Entry 8J7W (electron microscopy, 2.92 A resolution); this record covers chains C and F of the 6 polymer chains in the assembly.

== Chain C ==
Protein: Light chain of YN7114-08 Fab
From: Mus musculus
Notes: antibody fragment or engineered binder
Amino-acid sequence (218 residues; numbered 1 to 218; the number before each row is that of its first residue):
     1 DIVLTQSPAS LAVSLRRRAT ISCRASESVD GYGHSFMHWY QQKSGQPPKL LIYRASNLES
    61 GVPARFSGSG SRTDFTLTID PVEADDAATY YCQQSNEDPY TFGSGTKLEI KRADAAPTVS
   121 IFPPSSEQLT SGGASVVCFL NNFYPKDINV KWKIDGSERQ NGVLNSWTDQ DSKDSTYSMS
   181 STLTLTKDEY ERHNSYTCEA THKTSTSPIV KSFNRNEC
Unresolved in the structure: 216-218
Disulfides: C23-C92, C138-C198

== Chain F ==
Protein: Heavy chain of YN7114-08 Fab
From: Mus musculus
Notes: antibody fragment or engineered binder
Amino-acid sequence (234 residues; numbered 1 to 234; the number before each row is that of its first residue):
     1 EVQLQESGPG LVAPSQSLSI TCTVSGFSLT NYAVHWVRQS PGKGLEWLGV IWSNGRTDYN
    61 AAFISRLSIS KDNSKSQVFF KMNSLQADDT AIYYCARKLA YEGAMDYWGQ GTSVTVSSAK
   121 TTPPSVYPLA PGSAAQTNSM VTLGCLVKGY FPEPVTVTWN SGSLSSGVHT FPAVLQSDLY
   181 TLSSSVTVPS STWPSETVTC NVAHPASSTK VDKKIVPRDC GCKPCICTVP EVSS
Unresolved in the structure: 219-234
Disulfides: C22-C95, C145-C200

== Chain C / chain F interface ==
Residue-residue contacts (9):
  N57(C) with N31(F)
  S60(C) with V2(F); G26(F); Y32(F); R97(F), hydrogen bond
  G61(C) with E1(F); G26(F), hydrogen bond (backbone-backbone)
  V62(C) with E1(F)
  P63(C) with E1(F)
Also at the interface, not in a pair above, chain C (7 interface residues in all): R54, E59
Also at the interface, not in a pair above, chain F (7 interface residues in all): Y101

== Summary ==
Chain C and chain F each contribute 7 residues to their interface, with 2 hydrogen bonds. Polar contacts
include S60(C)-R97(F) and G61(C)-G26(F).
Chain C is Light chain of YN7114-08 Fab and chain F is Heavy chain of YN7114-08 Fab, both from Mus musculus;
the structure, Cryo-EM structure of hZnT7-Fab complex in zinc state 2, was determined by electron microscopy,
deposited together with 8J7T, 8J7U, 8J7V, 8J7X, 8J7Y and 8J80.
